PDB entry 2F3Q | X-ray diffraction, 1.96 A resolution | chain A

Chain A:
Protein: Glycogen phosphorylase, muscle form
From: Oryctolagus cuniculus
Notes: EC 2.4.1.1
UniProtKB: P00489 (PHS2_RABIT); residues 1-842 here = UniProt positions 1-842
Amino-acid sequence (842 residues; numbered 1 to 842; the number before each row is that of its first residue):
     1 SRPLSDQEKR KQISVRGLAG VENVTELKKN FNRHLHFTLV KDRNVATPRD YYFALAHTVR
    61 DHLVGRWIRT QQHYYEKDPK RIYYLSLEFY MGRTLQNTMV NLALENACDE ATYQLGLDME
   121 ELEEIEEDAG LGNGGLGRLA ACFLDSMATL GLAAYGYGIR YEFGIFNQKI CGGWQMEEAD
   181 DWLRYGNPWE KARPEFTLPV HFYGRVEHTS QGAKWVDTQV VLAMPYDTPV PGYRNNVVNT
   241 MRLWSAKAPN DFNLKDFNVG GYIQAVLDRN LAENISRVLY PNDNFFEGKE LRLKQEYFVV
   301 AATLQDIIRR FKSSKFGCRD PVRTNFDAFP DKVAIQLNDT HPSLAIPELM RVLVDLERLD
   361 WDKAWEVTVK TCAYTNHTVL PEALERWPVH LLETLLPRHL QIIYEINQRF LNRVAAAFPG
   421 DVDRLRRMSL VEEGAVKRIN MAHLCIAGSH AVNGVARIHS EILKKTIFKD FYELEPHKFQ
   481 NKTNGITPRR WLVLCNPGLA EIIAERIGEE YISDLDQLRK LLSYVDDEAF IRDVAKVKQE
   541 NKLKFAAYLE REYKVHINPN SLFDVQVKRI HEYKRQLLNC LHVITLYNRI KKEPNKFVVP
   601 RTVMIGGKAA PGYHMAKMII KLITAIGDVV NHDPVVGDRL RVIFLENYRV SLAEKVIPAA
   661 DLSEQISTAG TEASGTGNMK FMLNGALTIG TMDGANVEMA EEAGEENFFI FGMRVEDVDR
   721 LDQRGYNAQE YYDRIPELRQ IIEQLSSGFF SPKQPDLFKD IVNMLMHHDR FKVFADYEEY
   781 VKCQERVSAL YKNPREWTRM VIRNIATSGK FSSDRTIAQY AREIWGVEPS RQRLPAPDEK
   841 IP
Disordered / not traced: 1-11, 255-260, 315-323, 837-842
Covalent attachments: pyridoxal phosphate (PLP) linked to Lys680
Small-molecule neighbours:
  - methyl-N-(beta-D-glucopyranosyl)oxamate (6GP; N-[methoxy(oxo)acetyl]-beta-D-glucopyranosylamine): Gly135, Leu136, Leu139, Asp283, Asn284, Asp339, His341, His377, Thr378, Val455, Asn484, Tyr573, Glu672, Ala673, Ser674, Gly675, Thr676
  - pyridoxal phosphate (PLP): Tyr90, Gly134, Gly135, Arg138, Trp491, Val567, Lys568, Lys574, Tyr648, Arg649, Val650, Ala653, Gln665, Glu672, Gly675, Thr676, Gly677
Swiss-Prot annotation at these positions:
  - modified residue: Ser747 (Phosphoserine)

Overview:
Ligands of chain A: methyl-N-(beta-D-glucopyranosyl)oxamate. Pyridoxal phosphate is covalently linked to
Lys680.
Chain A is Glycogen phosphorylase, muscle form (Oryctolagus cuniculus); the structure, Crystal structure of
the glycogen phosphorylase B / methyl-N-(beta-D-glucopyranosyl)oxamate complex, was determined by X-ray
diffraction, deposited together with 2F3P, 2F3S and 2F3U.
